PDB entry 8YIL | electron microscopy, 2.58 A resolution | chains A and H of the 20 polymer chains in the assembly

== Chain A ==
Name: COR1 isoform 1
From: Saccharomyces cerevisiae
UniProtKB: A0A6A5Q3X1 (A0A6A5Q3X1_YEASX); numbering as in UniProt (aligned over 27-457)
Amino-acid sequence (431 residues; each row starts with the number of its first residue):
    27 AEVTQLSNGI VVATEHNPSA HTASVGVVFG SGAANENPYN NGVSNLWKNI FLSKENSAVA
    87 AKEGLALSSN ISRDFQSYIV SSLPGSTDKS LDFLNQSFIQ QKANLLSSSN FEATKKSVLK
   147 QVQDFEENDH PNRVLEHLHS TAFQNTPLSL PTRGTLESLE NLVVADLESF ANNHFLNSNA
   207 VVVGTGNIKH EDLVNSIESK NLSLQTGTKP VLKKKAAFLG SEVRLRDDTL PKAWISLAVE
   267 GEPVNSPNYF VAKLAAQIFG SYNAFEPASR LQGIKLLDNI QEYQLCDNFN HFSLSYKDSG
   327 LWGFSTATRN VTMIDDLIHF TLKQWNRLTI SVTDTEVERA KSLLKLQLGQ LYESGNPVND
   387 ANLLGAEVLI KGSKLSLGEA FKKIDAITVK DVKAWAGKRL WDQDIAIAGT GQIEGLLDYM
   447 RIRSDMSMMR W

== Chain H ==
Name: Cytochrome b-c1 complex subunit 8
From: Saccharomyces cerevisiae
UniProtKB: A0A6A5PU80 (A0A6A5PU80_YEASX); numbering as in UniProt (aligned over 2-94)
Amino-acid sequence (93 residues; numbered 2 to 94; the number before each row is that of its first residue):
     2 GPPSGKTYMG WWGHMGGPKQ KGITSYAVSP YAQKPLQGIF HNAVFNSFRR FKSQFLYVLI
    62 PAGIYWYWWK NGNEYNEFLY SKAGREELER VNV

== Interface between chain A and chain H ==
Contacting residue pairs (33):
  Gln170(A) - Val29(H)
  Leu245(A) - Ala33(H)  hydrophobic
  Gly246(A) - Val29(H)
  Gly246(A) - Ser30(H)  hydrogen bond (backbone-backbone)
  Ser247(A) - Ala28(H)
  Glu248(A) - Ser26(H)
  Glu248(A) - Tyr27(H)
  Glu248(A) - Ala28(H)  hydrogen bond (backbone-backbone)
  Val249(A) - Thr25(H)
  Val249(A) - Ser26(H)
  Val249(A) - Tyr27(H)  hydrophobic
  Arg250(A) - Ile24(H)
  Arg250(A) - Thr25(H)
  Arg250(A) - Ser26(H)  hydrogen bond (backbone-backbone)
  Arg252(A) - Gln21(H)
  Arg252(A) - Gly23(H)
  Arg252(A) - Ile24(H)
  Asp253(A) - Gln21(H)
  Asp253(A) - Lys22(H)  salt bridge
  Asp254(A) - Lys20(H)
  Asp254(A) - Gln21(H)  hydrogen bond (backbone-backbone)
  Thr255(A) - Lys22(H)  hydrogen bond
  Val337(A) - Gly14(H)
  Thr338(A) - Trp13(H)
  Thr338(A) - His15(H)
  Asp430(A) - Ser30(H)
  Asp430(A) - Tyr32(H)
  Glu440(A) - Trp12(H)
  Glu440(A) - Gly14(H)  hydrogen bond (side chain-backbone)
  Glu440(A) - Met16(H)
  Tyr445(A) - Ser30(H)
  Met446(A) - Pro31(H)  hydrophobic
  Arg449(A) - Tyr32(H)
Other interface residues (no listed pair), chain A (21 interface residues in all): Leu251, Gly441, Leu443
Other interface residues (no listed pair), chain H (20 interface residues in all): Pro19

== In short ==
21 residues of chain A face 20 of chain H across their interface, with 6 hydrogen bonds and 1 salt bridge.
Among the polar pairs are Asp253(A)-Lys22(H), Thr255(A)-Lys22(H) and Glu440(A)-Gly14(H).
Here chain A is COR1 isoform 1 and chain H is Cytochrome b-c1 complex subunit 8, both from Saccharomyces
cerevisiae. Entry 8YIL (Cryo-EM structure of Saccharomyces cerevisiae bc1 complex in YF24228-bound state) was
determined by electron microscopy.
